Entry 6CV2 (electron microscopy, 2.86 A resolution); this record covers chains C and D of the 4 polymer chains in the assembly.

== Chain C ==
Molecule: viral protein 2
Organism: Enterovirus D68
UniProtKB: A0A097ZN88 (A0A097ZN88_9ENTO); numbering as in UniProt (aligned over 1-248)
Amino-acid sequence (248 residues; row label = number of the first residue in the row):
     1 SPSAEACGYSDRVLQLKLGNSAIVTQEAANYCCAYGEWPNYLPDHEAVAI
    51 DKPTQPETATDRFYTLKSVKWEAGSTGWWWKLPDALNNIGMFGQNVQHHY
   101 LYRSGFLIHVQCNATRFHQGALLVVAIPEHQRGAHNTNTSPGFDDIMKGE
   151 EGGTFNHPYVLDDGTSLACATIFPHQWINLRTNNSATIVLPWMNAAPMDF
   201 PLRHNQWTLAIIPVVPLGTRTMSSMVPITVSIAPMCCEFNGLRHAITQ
Disordered / not traced: 1-9, 247-248
Sequence notes: conflict Arg116 (Lys in A0A097ZN88)

== Chain D ==
Molecule: viral protein 4
Organism: Enterovirus D68
UniProtKB: A0A0P0DH17 (A0A0P0DH17_9ENTO); residues 1-68 here correspond to UniProt positions 2-69 (UniProt number = residue number + 1)
Amino-acid sequence (68 residues; row label = number of the first residue in the row):
     1 GAQVTRQQTGTHENANIATNGSHITYNQINFYKDSYAASASKQDFSQDPS
    51 KFTEPVVEGLKAGAPVLK
Disordered / not traced: 1-27, 67-68

== Interface between chain C and chain D ==
Residue-residue contacts - 11 pairs, chain C then chain D:
  Asp11(C) with Val66(D)
  Asn30(C) with Val56(D); Val57(D); Glu58(D), hydrogen bond (side chain-backbone); Leu60(D)
  Tyr31(C) with Val56(D); Val57(D), hydrogen bond (backbone-backbone)
  Cys32(C) with Pro55(D)
  Cys33(C) with Pro55(D), hydrogen bond (backbone-backbone)
  Tyr35(C) with Lys51(D); Phe52(D), hydrophobic
Interface residues without a listed pair, chain C (8 interface residues in all): Gly36, Ile172

== Overview ==
Chain C and chain D each contribute 8 residues to their interface, with 3 hydrogen bonds. Polar contacts
include Asn30(C)-Glu58(D), Tyr31(C)-Val57(D) and Cys33(C)-Pro55(D).
Chain C is viral protein 2 and chain D is viral protein 4, both from Enterovirus D68; the structure, CryoEM
structure of human enterovirus D68 full virion, was determined by electron microscopy together with 6CV1,
6CV3, 6CV4, 6CV5 and 6CVB from the same study.
